5WVK - chains J and K of the 47 polymer chains in the assembly; structure by electron microscopy, 4.20 A resolution (low resolution: residue-level contacts below are approximate; hydrogen-bond / salt-bridge calls are withheld).

[Chain J]
Molecule: 26S protease regulatory subunit 8 homolog
From: Saccharomyces cerevisiae (strain ATCC 204508 / S288c)
Reference sequence: Q01939 (PRS8_YEAST); residue numbers follow UniProt; this construct covers 1-405
Sequence (405 residues; each row starts with the number of its first residue):
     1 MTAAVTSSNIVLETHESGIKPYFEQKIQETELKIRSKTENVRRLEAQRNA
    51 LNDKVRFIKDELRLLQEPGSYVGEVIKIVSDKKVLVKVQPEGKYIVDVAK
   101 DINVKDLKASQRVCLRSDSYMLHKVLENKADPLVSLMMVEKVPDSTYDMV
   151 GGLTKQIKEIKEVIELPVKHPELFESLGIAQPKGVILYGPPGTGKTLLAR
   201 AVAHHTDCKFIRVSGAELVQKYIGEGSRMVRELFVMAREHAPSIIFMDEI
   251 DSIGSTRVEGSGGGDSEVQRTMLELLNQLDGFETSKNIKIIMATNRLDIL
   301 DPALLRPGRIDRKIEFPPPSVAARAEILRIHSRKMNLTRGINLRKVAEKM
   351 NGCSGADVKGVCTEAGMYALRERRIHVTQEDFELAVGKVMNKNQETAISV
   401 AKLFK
Disordered / not traced: 1-23, 397-405

[Chain K]
Molecule: 26S protease regulatory subunit 6B homolog
From: Saccharomyces cerevisiae (strain ATCC 204508 / S288c)
Reference sequence: P33298 (PRS6B_YEAST); numbering as in UniProt (aligned over 1-428)
Sequence (428 residues; each row starts with the number of its first residue):
     1 MEELGIVTPVEKAVEEKPAVKSYASLLAQLNGTVNNNSALSNVNSDIYFK
    51 LKKLEKEYELLTLQEDYIKDEQRHLKRELKRAQEEVKRIQSVPLVIGQFL
   101 EPIDQNTGIVSSTTGMSYVVRILSTLDRELLKPSMSVALHRHSNALVDIL
   151 PPDSDSSISVMGENEKPDVTYADVGGLDMQKQEIREAVELPLVQADLYEQ
   201 IGIDPPRGVLLYGPPGTGKTMLVKAVANSTKAAFIRVNGSEFVHKYLGEG
   251 PRMVRDVFRLARENAPSIIFIDEVDSIATKRFDAQTGSDREVQRILIELL
   301 TQMDGFDQSTNVKVIMATNRADTLDPALLRPGRLDRKIEFPSLRDRRERR
   351 LIFGTIASKMSLAPEADLDSLIIRNDSLSGAVIAAIMQEAGLRAVRKNRY
   401 VILQSDLEEAYATQVKTDNTVDKFDFYK
Disordered / not traced: 1-47

[How chain J and chain K interact]
Contacting residue pairs (124; chain J residue first):
  I27(J) - L51(K)
  T30(J) - E55(K)
  E31(J) - L51(K)
  I34(J) - Y58(K)
  K37(J) - E65(K)
  T38(J) - Y58(K)
  N40(J) - E65(K)
  V41(J) - E65(K)
  L44(J) - E65(K)
  L44(J) - I68(K)
  R48(J) - E71(K)
  L51(J) - L75(K)
  N52(J) - L75(K)
  V55(J) - L75(K)
  V55(J) - L79(K)
  I58(J) - L79(K)
  E61(J) - N106(K)
  E61(J) - S124(K)
  L62(J) - V86(K)
  L64(J) - R121(K)
  L65(J) - S143(K)
  Q66(J) - S143(K)
  E67(J) - R121(K)
  E67(J) - H142(K)
  E67(J) - S143(K)
  G69(J) - N144(K)
  S70(J) - S117(K)
  S70(J) - Y118(K)
  S70(J) - V119(K)
  Y71(J) - S117(K)
  Y71(J) - Y118(K)
  V72(J) - V119(K)
  P90(J) - G115(K)
  P90(J) - M116(K)
  P90(J) - S117(K)
  E91(J) - M116(K)
  L126(J) - I109(K)
  K129(J) - E101(K)
  D131(J) - E101(K)
  D131(J) - I109(K)
  V134(J) - R255(K)
  S135(J) - R255(K)
  L136(J) - R255(K)
  L136(J) - E298(K)
  L136(J) - T301(K)
  M138(J) - R259(K)
  D144(J) - D307(K)
  P191(J) - R330(K)
  G192(J) - R330(K)
  T196(J) - D304(K)
  T196(J) - R333(K)
  L197(J) - R333(K)
  R212(J) - F306(K)
  S214(J) - E298(K)
  A216(J) - R294(K)
  E217(J) - P251(K)
  E217(J) - R252(K)
  E217(J) - R255(K)
  E217(J) - E298(K)
  V219(J) - L247(K)
  V219(J) - R294(K)
  Q220(J) - L247(K)
  K221(J) - K245(K)
  K221(J) - Y246(K)
  K221(J) - L247(K)
  Y222(J) - Y246(K)
  E249(J) - I297(K)
  G254(J) - A327(K)
  S255(J) - D304(K)
  S255(J) - A327(K)
  T256(J) - I297(K)
  T256(J) - L300(K)
  T256(J) - D304(K)
  R257(J) - L296(K)
  R257(J) - L300(K)
  R257(J) - P326(K)
  R257(J) - A327(K)
  V258(J) - Q293(K)
  V258(J) - L296(K)
  V258(J) - I297(K)
  E259(J) - K280(K)
  G260(J) - Q293(K)
  S261(J) - R281(K)
  S261(J) - Q293(K)
  G263(J) - R281(K)
  G263(J) - R290(K)
  G264(J) - R290(K)
  G264(J) - R294(K)
  K334(J) - I201(K)
  K334(J) - G202(K)
  K334(J) - D204(K)
  M335(J) - I201(K)
  M335(J) - G202(K)
  M335(J) - I203(K)
  N336(J) - Q200(K)
  N336(J) - I201(K)
  S354(J) - R330(K)
  A356(J) - R330(K)
  A356(J) - P331(K)
  D357(J) - R330(K)
  D357(J) - P331(K)
  K359(J) - Q308(K)
  G360(J) - P331(K)
  G360(J) - D335(K)
  C362(J) - I203(K)
  T363(J) - D204(K)
  T363(J) - P206(K)
  T363(J) - D335(K)
  E364(J) - D335(K)
  E364(J) - R336(K)
  G366(J) - I201(K)
  G366(J) - I203(K)
  M367(J) - L190(K)
  M367(J) - I203(K)
  M367(J) - R336(K)
  L370(J) - L190(K)
  L370(J) - L197(K)
  R371(J) - E186(K)
  I375(J) - Q200(K)
  K388(J) - R336(K)
  K392(J) - P331(K)
  K392(J) - D335(K)
  E395(J) - E339(K)
  T396(J) - E339(K)
Also at the interface, not in a pair above, chain J (89 interface residues in all): Q47, F57, C114, S117, K124, P132, E140, R200, G262, I299, V389, N393
Also at the interface, not in a pair above, chain K (78 interface residues in all): Y48, L54, L61, T62, K69, Q72, A82, L100, I103, T107, A145, Y198, G248, A284, T286, G305, L329, G332

[In short]
89 residues of chain J face 78 of chain K across their interface.
Chain J is 26S protease regulatory subunit 8 homolog and chain K is 26S protease regulatory subunit 6B
homolog, both from Saccharomyces cerevisiae (strain ATCC 204508 / S288c); the structure, Yeast
proteasome-ADP-AlFx, was determined by electron microscopy, deposited together with 5WVI.
